9GB7 - chains A and R of the 48 polymer chains in the assembly; structure by electron microscopy, 3.40 A resolution.

# Chain A
Molecule: gp56 - Tail tube protein
Source organism: Clostridioides difficile
UniProtKB: A0A9X8RMX9 (A0A9X8RMX9_CLODI); residue numbers follow UniProt; this construct covers 1-137
Chain sequence (137 residues; numbered 1 to 137; the number before each row is that of its first residue):
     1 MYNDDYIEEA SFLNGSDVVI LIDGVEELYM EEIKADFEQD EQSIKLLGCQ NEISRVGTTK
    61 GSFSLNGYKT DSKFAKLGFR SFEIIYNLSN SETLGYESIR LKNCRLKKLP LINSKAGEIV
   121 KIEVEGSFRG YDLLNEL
Disordered / not traced: 1-6, 137

# Chain R
Molecule: gp53 - Tail adaptor protein
Source organism: Clostridioides difficile
UniProtKB: A0A9X8WSH1 (A0A9X8WSH1_CLODI); residues 1-273 here = UniProt positions 1-273
Chain sequence (273 residues; each row starts with the number of its first residue):
     1 MRAGIRKALI DNIKELKGCY EPNVPNKDTK KPYMVVVQGQ DNDHGETIGF ERSIEVWIYE
    61 GRTTFKKLDK LTKQVVEVLD MNTIVDESEN EAFTCIYKGT SENDIVVEEW DAIARGIRFS
   121 VIALEDKEDT TNDRWVEALS RHTKDLLEIE SYKDNWKKNF IAPCALWRTT HIENKRINYH
   181 LIEITKTMKC HVVSKNKDEI VKLLETLETS LIIDKRVRLR EDKNMYLTLV SVVEDRESDM
   241 FTTGQLTAVF KMIGKIKREG PTMDKIYGNG NLK
Disordered / not traced: 273

# Chain A / chain R interface
Contacting residue pairs - 14 pairs, chain A then chain R:
  Ser16(A) with Tyr179(R), hydrogen bond (backbone-backbone)
  Asp17(A) with Tyr179(R)
  Val18(A) with Tyr179(R)
  Val19(A) with Tyr179(R), hydrophobic
  Glu26(A) with His180(R), salt bridge
  Leu28(A) with Asn178(R), hydrogen bond (backbone-side chain); His180(R); Leu181(R); Lys255(R)
  Tyr29(A) with Asn178(R); Leu181(R), hydrophobic; Lys255(R), hydrogen bond
  Met30(A) with Asn178(R), hydrogen bond (backbone-side chain)
  Ile119(A) with Lys251(R)
Other interface residues (no listed pair), chain A (12 interface residues in all): Glu27, Glu31, Tyr68
Other interface residues (no listed pair), chain R (7 interface residues in all): Ile177

# Summary
The interface between chain A and chain R involves 12 residues on one side and 7 on the other; the contacts
include 4 hydrogen bonds and 1 salt bridge. Polar pairs include Glu26(A)-His180(R), Leu28(A)-Asn178(R) and
Tyr29(A)-Lys255(R).
Chain A is gp56 - Tail tube protein and chain R is gp53 - Tail adaptor protein, both from Clostridioides
difficile; the structure, Extended phiCD508 neck, was determined by electron microscopy, deposited together
with 9G8S, 9GB0, 9GB1, 9GB2 and 9GB5.
